PDB entry 7KX2 | X-ray diffraction, 2.60 A resolution | chains A and B of the 3 polymer chains in the assembly

# Chain A (and B)
Molecule: Spermidine N(1)-acetyltransferase
Organism: Vibrio cholerae serotype O1 (strain ATCC 39315 / El Tor Inaba N16961)
Notes: EC 2.3.1.57; chain B of this document is another copy of the same molecule, construct and numbering; everything in this record applies to it too
Reference sequence: Q9KL03 (ATDA_VIBCH); residues 1-173 here = UniProt positions 1-173
Amino-acid sequence (173 residues; each row starts with the number of its first residue):
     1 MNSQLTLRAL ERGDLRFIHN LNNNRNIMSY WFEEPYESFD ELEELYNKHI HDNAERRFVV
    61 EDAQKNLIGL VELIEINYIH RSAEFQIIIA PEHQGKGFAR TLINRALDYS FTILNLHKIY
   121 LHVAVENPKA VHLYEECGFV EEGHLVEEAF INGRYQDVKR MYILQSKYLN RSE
Disordered / not traced: 1, 171-173 (chain B: 1-4)
Sequence notes: engineered mutation Ala149 (Phe in Q9KL03)
Curated features (UniProtKB/Swiss-Prot):
  - active site: Tyr134 (Proton donor)
  - binding site (spermine): Met28, Glu33, Glu41, His49 to Asp52, Glu84 to Gln86
  - binding site (Mg(2+)): Glu33, Glu75
  - binding site (spermidine): Glu33, Glu41
  - binding site (acetyl-CoA): Ile87 to Ile89, Gln94 to Arg100, Asn127 to Glu136
  - site: Glu84 (Could be important for selectivity toward long polyamines)
What the authors report for this chain:
  - mutagenesis - F149A: decreased catalytic activity
  - mutagenesis - N152L (1.2-fold): increased catalytic activity

# Chain A / chain B interface
Residue-residue contacts - 41 pairs, chain A then chain B:
  Tyr30(A) - Asn77(B)
  Glu33(A) - Glu33(B)
  Glu33(A) - Glu75(B)
  Glu75(A) - Glu33(B)
  Glu75(A) - Glu75(B)
  His80(A) - Glu148(B)
  His80(A) - Ala149(B)
  His80(A) - Phe150(B)
  His80(A) - Tyr155(B)
  Arg81(A) - Tyr155(B)
  His117(A) - Glu147(B)  salt bridge
  His117(A) - Tyr155(B)
  Lys118(A) - Leu145(B)
  Lys118(A) - Val146(B)  hydrogen bond (side chain-backbone)
  Lys118(A) - Glu147(B)
  Lys118(A) - Glu148(B)  salt bridge
  Glu142(A) - Gly143(B)
  Glu142(A) - His144(B)  hydrogen bond (backbone-backbone)
  Glu142(A) - Leu145(B)
  Glu142(A) - Val146(B)  hydrogen bond (side chain-backbone)
  Gly143(A) - Glu142(B)
  Gly143(A) - Gly143(B)
  His144(A) - Glu142(B)  hydrogen bond (backbone-backbone)
  Leu145(A) - Glu142(B)
  Leu145(A) - Arg160(B)
  Val146(A) - Lys118(B)  hydrogen bond (backbone-side chain)
  Val146(A) - Glu142(B)  hydrogen bond (backbone-side chain)
  Val146(A) - Tyr162(B)
  Glu147(A) - His117(B)  salt bridge
  Glu147(A) - Lys118(B)
  Glu147(A) - Leu164(B)
  Glu148(A) - Lys118(B)  salt bridge
  Glu148(A) - Arg160(B)  salt bridge
  Phe150(A) - His80(B)
  Tyr155(A) - His80(B)
  Tyr155(A) - Arg81(B)
  Tyr155(A) - His117(B)
  Arg160(A) - Leu145(B)
  Arg160(A) - Glu148(B)  salt bridge
  Tyr162(A) - Val146(B)
  Leu164(A) - Glu147(B)
Other interface residues (no listed pair), chain A (22 interface residues in all): Asn77, Ile79, Ala149
Other interface residues (no listed pair), chain B (23 interface residues in all): Tyr30, Ile79, Tyr120

# Overview
22 residues of chain A face 23 of chain B across their interface; the contacts include 6 hydrogen bonds and 6
salt bridges. Polar pairs include His117(A)-Glu147(B), Lys118(A)-Glu148(B) and Glu148(A)-Arg160(B). The paper
reports that F149A of chain A reduces catalytic activity; N152L of chain A increases catalytic activity.
Both chains are Spermidine N(1)-acetyltransferase (Vibrio cholerae serotype O1 (strain ATCC 39315 / El Tor
Inaba N16961)). Entry 7KX2 (Spermidine N-acetyltransferase SpeG F149A mutant from Vibrio cholerae) was
determined by X-ray diffraction, deposited together with 7KWH, 7KWJ, 7KWQ, 7KWX and 7KX3.
